Entry 7W0D (electron microscopy, 4.18 A resolution (low resolution: residue-level contacts below are approximate; hydrogen-bond / salt-bridge calls are withheld)); this record covers chains D and A of the 6 polymer chains in the assembly.

[Chain D]
Molecule: dsRNA
Sequence (52 nucleotides; numbered 1 to 52; the number before each row is that of its first residue):
     1 GAGACUUGGG CAAUGUGACU GCUGAUCAGC AGUCACAUUG CCCAAGUCUC UU

[Chain A]
Molecule: Dicer-2, isoform A
From: Drosophila melanogaster
Notes: EC 3.1.21.1, 3.1.26.-, 3.1.26.3, 3.6.1.3
UniProtKB: A1ZAW0 (A1ZAW0_DROME); numbering as in UniProt (aligned over 1-1722)
Sequence (1722 residues; numbered 1 to 1722; the number before each row is that of its first residue):
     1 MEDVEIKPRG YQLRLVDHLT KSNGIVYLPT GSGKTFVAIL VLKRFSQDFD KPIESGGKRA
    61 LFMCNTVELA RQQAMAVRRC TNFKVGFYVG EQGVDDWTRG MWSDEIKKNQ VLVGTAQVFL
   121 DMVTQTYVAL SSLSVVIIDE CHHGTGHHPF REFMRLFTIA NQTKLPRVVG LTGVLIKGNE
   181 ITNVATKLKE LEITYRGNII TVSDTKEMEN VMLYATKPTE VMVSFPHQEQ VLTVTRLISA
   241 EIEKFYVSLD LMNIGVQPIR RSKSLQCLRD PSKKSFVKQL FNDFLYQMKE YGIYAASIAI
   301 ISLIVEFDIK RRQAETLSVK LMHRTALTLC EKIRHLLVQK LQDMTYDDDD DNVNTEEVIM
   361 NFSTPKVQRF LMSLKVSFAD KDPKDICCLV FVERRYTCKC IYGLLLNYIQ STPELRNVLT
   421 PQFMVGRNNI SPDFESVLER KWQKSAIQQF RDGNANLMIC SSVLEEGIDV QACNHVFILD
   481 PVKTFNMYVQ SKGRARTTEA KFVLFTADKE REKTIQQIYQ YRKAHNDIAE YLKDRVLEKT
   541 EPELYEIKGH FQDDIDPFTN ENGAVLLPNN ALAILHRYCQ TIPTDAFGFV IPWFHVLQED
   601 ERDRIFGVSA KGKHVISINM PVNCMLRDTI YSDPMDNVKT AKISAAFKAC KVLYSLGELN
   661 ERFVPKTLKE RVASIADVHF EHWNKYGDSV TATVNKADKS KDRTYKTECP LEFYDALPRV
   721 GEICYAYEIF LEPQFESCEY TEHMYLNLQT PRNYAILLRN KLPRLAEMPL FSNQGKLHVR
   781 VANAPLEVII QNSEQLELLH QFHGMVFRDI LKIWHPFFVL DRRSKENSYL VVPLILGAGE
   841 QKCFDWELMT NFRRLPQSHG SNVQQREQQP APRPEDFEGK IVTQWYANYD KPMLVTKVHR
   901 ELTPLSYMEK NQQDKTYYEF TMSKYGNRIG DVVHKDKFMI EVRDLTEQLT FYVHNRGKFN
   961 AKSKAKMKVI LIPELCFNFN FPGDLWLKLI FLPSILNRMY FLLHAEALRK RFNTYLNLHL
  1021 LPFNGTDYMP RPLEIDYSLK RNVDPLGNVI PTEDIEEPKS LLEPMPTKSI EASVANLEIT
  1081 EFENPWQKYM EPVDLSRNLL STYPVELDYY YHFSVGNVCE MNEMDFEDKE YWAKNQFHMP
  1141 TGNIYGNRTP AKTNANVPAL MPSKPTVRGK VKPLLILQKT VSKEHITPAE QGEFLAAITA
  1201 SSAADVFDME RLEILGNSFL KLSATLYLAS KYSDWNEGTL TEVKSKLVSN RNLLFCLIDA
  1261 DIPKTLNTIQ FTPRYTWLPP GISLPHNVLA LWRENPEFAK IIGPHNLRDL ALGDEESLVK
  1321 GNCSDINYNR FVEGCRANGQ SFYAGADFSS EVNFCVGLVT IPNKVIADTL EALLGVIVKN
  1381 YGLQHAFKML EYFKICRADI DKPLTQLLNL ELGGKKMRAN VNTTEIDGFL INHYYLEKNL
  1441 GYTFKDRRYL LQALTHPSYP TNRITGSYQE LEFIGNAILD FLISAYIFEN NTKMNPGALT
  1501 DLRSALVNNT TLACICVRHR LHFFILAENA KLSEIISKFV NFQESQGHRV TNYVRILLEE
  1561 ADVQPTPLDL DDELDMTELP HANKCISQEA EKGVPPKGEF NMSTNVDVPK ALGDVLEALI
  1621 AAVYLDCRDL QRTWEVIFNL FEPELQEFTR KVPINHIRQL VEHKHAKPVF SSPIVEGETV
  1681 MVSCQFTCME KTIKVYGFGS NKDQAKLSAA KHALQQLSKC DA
Unresolved in the structure: 1, 1041-1168, 1553-1601
Construct notes: engineered mutation Asn1217 (Asp in A1ZAW0), Asn1476 (Asp in A1ZAW0)
Residues lining bound ligands: ADP (adenosine-5'-diphosphate): Glu2, Ile6, Lys7, Pro8, Arg9, Gln12, Pro29, Thr30, Gly31, Ser32, Gly33, Lys34, Thr35, Phe36, Tyr214, Asp469
From the paper describing this entry:
  - mutagenesis - D1217N/D1476N: abolished catalytic activity

[Interface between chain D and chain A]
Pairs across the interface - 61 pairs, chain D then chain A:
  U23(D) with Ser264(A); Gln266(A); Val638(A)
  G24(D) with Ser262(A); Lys263(A); Ser264(A); Gln266(A)
  A25(D) with Ser262(A); Arg269(A)
  C27(D) with Gln279(A); Glu393(A); Arg394(A)
  A28(D) with Glu393(A); Arg395(A); Ser461(A); Ser462(A)
  G29(D) with Arg395(A); Gly426(A); Asn428(A); Ser461(A); Ser462(A); Val463(A)
  C30(D) with Asn65(A); Thr66(A); Gly426(A); Arg427(A); Val463(A)
  A31(D) with Asn65(A); Thr66(A); Val67(A); Thr115(A); Gln117(A); Arg427(A)
  G32(D) with Val67(A); Val89(A); Gly90(A); Thr115(A); Gln117(A); Arg427(A)
  U33(D) with Gly90(A); Glu91(A); Asp95(A); Arg577(A); Gln580(A)
  C34(D) with Asp95(A); Gln580(A)
  A37(D) with Val1675(A)
  U38(D) with Pro1673(A); Ile1674(A); Lys1702(A)
  U39(D) with Ser1672(A); Ile1674(A)
  C43(D) with Lys696(A); Ala697(A)
  A44(D) with Lys696(A); Ala697(A); Lys699(A); Ser700(A)
  A45(D) with Lys699(A); Ser700(A)
  C48(D) with Glu1662(A)
Also at the interface, not in a pair above, chain D (21 interface residues in all): C22, U26, U47
Also at the interface, not in a pair above, chain A (41 interface residues in all): Val425, Asn637, Asp698, Arg1658

[Summary]
The interface between chain D and chain A involves 21 residues on one side and 41 on the other. Chain A binds
ADP. The paper reports that D1217N/D1476N of chain A abolish catalytic activity.
Chain D is dsRNA and chain A is Dicer-2, isoform A (Drosophila melanogaster); the structure,
Dicer2-LoqsPD-dsRNA complex at mid-translocation state, was determined by electron microscopy, deposited
together with 7W0A, 7W0B, 7W0C, 7W0E and 7W0F.
